Entry 1P47 (X-ray diffraction, 2.20 A resolution); this record covers chains D and A of the 4 polymer chains in the assembly.

Chain D:
Molecule: 22-nt DNA strand
Sequence (22 nucleotides; row label = number of the first residue in the row):
    42 CACGCCCACG CCGCCCACGC CA

Chain A:
Molecule: Early growth response protein 1
Source organism: Mus musculus
UniProtKB: P08046 (EGR1_MOUSE); residues 102-188 here correspond to UniProt positions 333-419 (UniProt number = residue number + 231)
Chain sequence (87 residues; each row starts with the number of its first residue):
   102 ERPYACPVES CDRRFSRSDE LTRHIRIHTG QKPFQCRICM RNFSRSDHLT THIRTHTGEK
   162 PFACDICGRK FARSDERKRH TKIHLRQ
Metal / ion sites: Zn2+ site 1: Cys107, Cys112, His125, His129; Zn2+ site 2: Cys137, Cys140, His153, His157; Zn2+ site 3: Cys165, Cys168, His181, His185
Swiss-Prot annotation at these positions:
  - zinc finger: Tyr105 to His129 (C2H2-type 1), Phe135 to His157 (C2H2-type 2), Phe163 to His185 (C2H2-type 3)
  - site (Interaction with DNA): Arg103, Arg114, Arg118, Arg124, Arg142, Arg146, Arg170, Arg174, Arg180

Chain D / chain A interface:
Pairs across the interface (16):
  DC50(D) - Tyr105(A)  phosphate contact
  DC52(D) - Arg118(A)  base contact
  DC52(D) - Asp120(A)  hydrogen bond to the base
  DC53(D) - Phe135(A)  phosphate contact
  DC53(D) - Ser147(A)  hydrogen bond to the phosphate
  DG54(D) - Arg124(A)  base contact
  DC55(D) - Arg146(A)  base contact
  DC55(D) - Asp148(A)  hydrogen bond to the base
  DC56(D) - Asp148(A)  base contact
  DC56(D) - Phe163(A)  phosphate contact
  DC56(D) - Ser175(A)  hydrogen bond to the phosphate
  DC57(D) - Lys179(A)  sugar contact
  DA58(D) - Arg174(A)  base contact
  DA58(D) - Asp176(A)  hydrogen bond to the base
  DA58(D) - Lys179(A)  salt bridge to the phosphate
  DG60(D) - Arg180(A)  base contact
Other interface residues (no listed pair), chain D (11 interface residues in all): DG51, DC59
Other interface residues (no listed pair), chain A (15 interface residues in all): Ser119

Overview:
11 residues of chain D and 15 residues of chain A are in contact; the contacts include 5 hydrogen bonds and 1
salt bridge. Polar pairs include DC52(D)-Asp120(A), DC55(D)-Asp148(A) and DA58(D)-Asp176(A). Cys107(A),
Cys112(A), His125(A) and His129(A) form the Zn2+ site 1.
Chain D is a 22-nt DNA strand and chain A is Early growth response protein 1 (Mus musculus); the structure,
Crystal Structure of tandem Zif268 molecules complexed to DNA, was determined by X-ray diffraction.
